7KZS - chains A and S of the 19 polymer chains in the assembly; structure by electron microscopy, 4.20 A resolution (low resolution: residue-level contacts below are approximate; hydrogen-bond / salt-bridge calls are withheld).

Chain A (and S):
Protein: Fanconi anemia group A protein
Source organism: Homo sapiens
Notes: chain S of this document is another copy of the same molecule, construct and numbering; everything in this record applies to it too
UniProtKB: O15360 (FANCA_HUMAN); residue numbers follow UniProt; this construct covers 1-1455
Sequence (1477 residues; each row starts with the number of its first residue):
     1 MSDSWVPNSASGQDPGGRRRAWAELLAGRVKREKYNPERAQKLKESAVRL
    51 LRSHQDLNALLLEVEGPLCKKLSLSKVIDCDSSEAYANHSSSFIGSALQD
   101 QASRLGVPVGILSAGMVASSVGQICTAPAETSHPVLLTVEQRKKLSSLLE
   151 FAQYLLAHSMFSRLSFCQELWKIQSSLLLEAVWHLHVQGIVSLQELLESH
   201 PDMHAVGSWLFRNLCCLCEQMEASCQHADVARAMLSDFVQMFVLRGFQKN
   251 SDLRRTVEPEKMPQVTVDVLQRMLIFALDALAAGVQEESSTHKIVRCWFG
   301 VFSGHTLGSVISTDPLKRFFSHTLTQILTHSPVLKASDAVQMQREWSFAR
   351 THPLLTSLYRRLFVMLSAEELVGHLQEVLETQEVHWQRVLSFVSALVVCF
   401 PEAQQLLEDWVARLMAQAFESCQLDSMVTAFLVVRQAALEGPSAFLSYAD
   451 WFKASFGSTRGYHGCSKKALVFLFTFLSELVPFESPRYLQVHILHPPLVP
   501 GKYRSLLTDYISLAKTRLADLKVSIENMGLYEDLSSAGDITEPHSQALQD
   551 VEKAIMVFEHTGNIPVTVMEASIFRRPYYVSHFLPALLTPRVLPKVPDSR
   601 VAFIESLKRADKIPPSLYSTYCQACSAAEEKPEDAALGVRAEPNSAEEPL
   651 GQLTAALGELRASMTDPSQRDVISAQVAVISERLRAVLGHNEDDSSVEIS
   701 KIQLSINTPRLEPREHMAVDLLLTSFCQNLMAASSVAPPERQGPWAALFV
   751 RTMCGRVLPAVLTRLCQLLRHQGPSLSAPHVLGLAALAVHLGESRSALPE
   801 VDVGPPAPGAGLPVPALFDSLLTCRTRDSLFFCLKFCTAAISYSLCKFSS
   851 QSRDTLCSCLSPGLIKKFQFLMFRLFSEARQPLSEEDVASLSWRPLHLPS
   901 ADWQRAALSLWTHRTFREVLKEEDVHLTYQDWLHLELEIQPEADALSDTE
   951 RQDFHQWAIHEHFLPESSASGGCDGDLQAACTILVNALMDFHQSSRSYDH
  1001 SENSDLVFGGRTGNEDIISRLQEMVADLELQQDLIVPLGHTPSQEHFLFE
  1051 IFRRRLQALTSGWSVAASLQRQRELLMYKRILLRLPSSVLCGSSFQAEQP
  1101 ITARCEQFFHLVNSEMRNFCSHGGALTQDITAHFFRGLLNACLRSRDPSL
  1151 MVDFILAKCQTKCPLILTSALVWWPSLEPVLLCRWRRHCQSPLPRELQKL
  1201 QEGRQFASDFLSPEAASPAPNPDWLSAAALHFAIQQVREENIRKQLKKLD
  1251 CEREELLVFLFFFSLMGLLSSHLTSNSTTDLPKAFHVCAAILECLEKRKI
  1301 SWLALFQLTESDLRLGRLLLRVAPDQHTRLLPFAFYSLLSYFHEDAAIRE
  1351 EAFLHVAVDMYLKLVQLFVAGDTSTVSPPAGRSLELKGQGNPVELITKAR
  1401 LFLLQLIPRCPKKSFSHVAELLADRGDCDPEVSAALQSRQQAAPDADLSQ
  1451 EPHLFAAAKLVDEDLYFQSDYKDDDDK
Unresolved in the structure: 1-18, 68-76, 129-133, 249-261, 440-445, 498-502, 525-647, 691-711, 804-812, 884-896, 997-1011, 1035-1042, 1379-1390, 1444-1477 (chain S: 1-18, 64-90, 126-138, 247-264, 440-445, 498-502, 525-541, 628-647, 691-708, 806-812, 883-896, 1034-1042, 1370-1390, 1444-1477)
Sequence notes: expression tag (1456-1477)
Curated features (UniProtKB/Swiss-Prot):
  - motif: Arg-18 to Lys-34 (Nuclear localization signal)
  - modified residue: Ser-1449 (Phosphoserine)
What the authors report for this chain:
  - disease-associated variants - R951W: abolished growth in response to mitomycin C (MMC) (citing earlier work)
  - disease-associated variants - R951W: abolished catalytic activity on FANCD2 ubiquitination (citing earlier work)
  - disease-associated variants - L845P, E936G, R1055L, R1055W: decreased growth in response to MMC (citing earlier work)

Interface between chain A and chain S:
Pairs across the interface (51):
  Arg-827(A) / Asp-598(S)
  Glu-942(A) / Pro-941(S)
  Glu-942(A) / Glu-942(S)
  Asp-948(A) / Arg-1080(S)
  Gln-956(A) / Arg-1136(S)
  His-992(A) / Thr-949(S)
  Arg-996(A) / Ser-947(S)
  Arg-996(A) / Asp-948(S)
  Thr-1012(A) / Ser-947(S)
  Thr-1012(A) / Asp-948(S)
  Thr-1012(A) / Arg-951(S)
  Glu-1015(A) / Asp-948(S)
  Glu-1015(A) / Gln-952(S)
  Gln-1022(A) / Gln-1022(S)
  Gln-1022(A) / Glu-1023(S)
  Glu-1023(A) / Arg-1136(S)
  Asp-1027(A) / Arg-1184(S)
  Asp-1027(A) / Arg-1187(S)
  Leu-1030(A) / Arg-1144(S)
  Gln-1031(A) / Arg-1187(S)
  Gln-1031(A) / His-1188(S)
  Asp-1033(A) / Arg-1144(S)
  Leu-1034(A) / His-1188(S)
  Arg-1080(A) / Asp-948(S)
  Arg-1080(A) / Thr-949(S)
  Arg-1080(A) / Gln-952(S)
  Leu-1083(A) / Gln-956(S)
  Arg-1084(A) / Gln-952(S)
  Arg-1084(A) / Arg-1020(S)
  Arg-1084(A) / Glu-1023(S)
  Ser-1087(A) / Asp-1027(S)
  Gln-1128(A) / His-960(S)
  Asp-1129(A) / Gln-956(S)
  Arg-1136(A) / His-960(S)
  Arg-1136(A) / Asp-1027(S)
  Asn-1140(A) / Asp-1027(S)
  Asn-1140(A) / Gln-1031(S)
  Arg-1144(A) / Leu-1030(S)
  Arg-1144(A) / Asp-1033(S)
  Arg-1144(A) / Arg-1144(S)
  Ser-1176(A) / His-960(S)
  Ser-1176(A) / Leu-964(S)
  Cys-1183(A) / Asp-976(S)
  Arg-1184(A) / Leu-977(S)
  Arg-1184(A) / Asp-1027(S)
  Arg-1184(A) / Gln-1031(S)
  Arg-1187(A) / Asp-976(S)
  Arg-1187(A) / Leu-1028(S)
  Arg-1187(A) / Gln-1031(S)
  His-1188(A) / Gln-1031(S)
  His-1188(A) / Gln-1032(S)
Interface residues without a listed pair, chain A (37 interface residues in all): His-897, Pro-899, Gln-952, Leu-977, Ser-1019, Pro-1175, Pro-1179, Val-1180
Interface residues without a listed pair, chain S (37 interface residues in all): Pro-597, Arg-609, Trp-957, Phe-963, Gly-975, Gln-978, Ser-1019, Arg-1084, Ser-1093

In short:
Chain A and chain S each contribute 37 residues to their interface. From the paper: L845P, E936G and R1055L of
chain A, among others, reduce growth in response to MMC; R951W of chain A abolishes growth in response to
mitomycin C (MMC).
Both chains are Fanconi anemia group A protein (Homo sapiens). Entry 7KZS (Structure of the human fanconi
anaemia Core-UBE2T-ID-DNA complex in open state) was determined by electron microscopy together with 7KZP,
7KZQ, 7KZR, 7KZT and 7KZV from the same study.
